Entry 3SBM (X-ray diffraction, 1.35 A resolution); this record covers chain A.

== Chain A ==
Molecule: DisD protein
From: Sorangium cellulosum
Notes: EC 2.3.1.39
UniProtKB: Q4U443 (Q4U443_SORCE); residue numbers follow UniProt; this construct covers 1-281
Sequence (281 residues; each row starts with the number of its first residue):
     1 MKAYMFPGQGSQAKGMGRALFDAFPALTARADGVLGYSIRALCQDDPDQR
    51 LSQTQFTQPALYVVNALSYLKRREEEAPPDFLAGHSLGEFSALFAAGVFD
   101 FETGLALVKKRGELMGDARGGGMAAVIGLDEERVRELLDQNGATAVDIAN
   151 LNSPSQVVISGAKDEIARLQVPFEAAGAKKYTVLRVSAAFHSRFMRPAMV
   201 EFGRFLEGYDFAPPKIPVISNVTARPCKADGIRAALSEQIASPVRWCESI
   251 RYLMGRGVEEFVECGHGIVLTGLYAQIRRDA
Reported in the primary citation:
  - conformationally variable residues: H191, Q239
  - binding site for acetate ion: S86, R111, H191
  - specificity-determining residues: Q9, F190 (proposed by the authors, not directly observed)
  - contacts within the chain: Q9-T54 (hydrogen bond), H191-Q239 (hydrogen bond)
  - catalytic residues: S86, H191
  - mutagenesis - S86C (200-fold): decreased catalytic activity

== Summary ==
The paper reports catalytic residues S86 and H191; S86C reduces catalytic activity.
Chain A is DisD protein (Sorangium cellulosum); the structure, Trans-acting transferase from Disorazole
synthase in complex with Acetate, was determined by X-ray diffraction, deposited together with 3RGI.
